PDB entry 2C5V | X-ray diffraction, 2.90 A resolution | chains B and F of the 3 polymer chains in the assembly

# Chain B
Name: Cyclin A2
Organism: Homo sapiens
UniProtKB: P20248 (CCNA2_HUMAN); residue numbers follow UniProt; this construct covers 174-432
Sequence (259 residues; each row starts with the number of its first residue):
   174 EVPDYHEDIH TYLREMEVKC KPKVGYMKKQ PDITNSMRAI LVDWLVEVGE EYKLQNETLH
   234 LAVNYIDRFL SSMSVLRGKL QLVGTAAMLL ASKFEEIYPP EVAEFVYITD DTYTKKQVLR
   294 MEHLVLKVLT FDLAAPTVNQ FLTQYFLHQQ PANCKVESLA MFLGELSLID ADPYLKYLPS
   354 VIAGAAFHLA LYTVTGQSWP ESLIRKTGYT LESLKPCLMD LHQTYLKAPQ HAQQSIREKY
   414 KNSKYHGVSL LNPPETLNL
Not modelled in the structure: 174

# Chain F
Name: Ala-ala-aba-arg-ser-leu-ile-pff-NH2
Sequence (9 residues; numbered 501 to 509; the number before each row is that of its first residue):
   501 AAARSLIFX
Modified positions: Ala503 (alpha-aminobutyric acid; ABA); Phe508 (4-fluoro-l-phenylalanine; PFF); NH2 (amino group) at position 509

# Interface between chain B and chain F
Pairs across the interface - 23 pairs, chain B then chain F:
  Met210(B) - Phe508(F)
  Ile213(B) - Phe508(F)
  Asp216(B) - Arg504(F)  salt bridge
  Trp217(B) - Ala502(F)  hydrogen bond (side chain-backbone)
  Trp217(B) - Arg504(F)
  Trp217(B) - Leu506(F)  hydrophobic
  Glu220(B) - Ala501(F)  hydrogen bond (side chain-backbone)
  Glu220(B) - Ala502(F)
  Glu220(B) - Arg504(F)  salt bridge
  Glu224(B) - Ala501(F)
  Glu224(B) - Ala502(F)
  Arg250(B) - Phe508(F)
  Leu253(B) - Phe508(F)
  Gln254(B) - Arg504(F)  hydrogen bond (side chain-backbone)
  Gln254(B) - Ser505(F)
  Gln254(B) - Leu506(F)  hydrogen bond (side chain-backbone)
  Tyr280(B) - Ala503(F)
  Ile281(B) - Ala502(F)
  Ile281(B) - Ala503(F)
  Ile281(B) - Arg504(F)  hydrogen bond (backbone-backbone)
  Thr282(B) - Arg504(F)
  Thr282(B) - Ser505(F)
  Thr285(B) - Ser505(F)
Also at the interface, not in a pair above, chain B (15 interface residues in all): Leu214, Asp283

# Overview
The interface between chain B and chain F involves 15 residues on one side and 7 on the other; the contacts
include 5 hydrogen bonds and 2 salt bridges. Among the polar pairs are Asp216(B)-Arg504(F),
Glu220(B)-Arg504(F) and Trp217(B)-Ala502(F).
Chain B is Cyclin A2 (Homo sapiens) and chain F is Ala-ala-aba-arg-ser-leu-ile-pff-NH2; the structure,
Differential Binding Of Inhibitors To Active And Inactive Cdk2 Provides Insights For Drug Design, was
determined by X-ray diffraction, deposited together with 2C5N, 2C5O, 2C5X and 2C5Y.
